Entry 6MMG (electron microscopy, 6.23 A resolution (low resolution: residue-level contacts below are approximate; hydrogen-bond / salt-bridge calls are withheld)); this record covers chains B and C of the 4 polymer chains in the assembly.

Chain B:
Name: Glutamate receptor ionotropic, NMDA 2A
Organism: Rattus norvegicus
UniProt: Q00959 (NMDE1_RAT); numbering as in UniProt (aligned over 1-837)
Amino-acid sequence (837 residues; row label = number of the first residue in the row):
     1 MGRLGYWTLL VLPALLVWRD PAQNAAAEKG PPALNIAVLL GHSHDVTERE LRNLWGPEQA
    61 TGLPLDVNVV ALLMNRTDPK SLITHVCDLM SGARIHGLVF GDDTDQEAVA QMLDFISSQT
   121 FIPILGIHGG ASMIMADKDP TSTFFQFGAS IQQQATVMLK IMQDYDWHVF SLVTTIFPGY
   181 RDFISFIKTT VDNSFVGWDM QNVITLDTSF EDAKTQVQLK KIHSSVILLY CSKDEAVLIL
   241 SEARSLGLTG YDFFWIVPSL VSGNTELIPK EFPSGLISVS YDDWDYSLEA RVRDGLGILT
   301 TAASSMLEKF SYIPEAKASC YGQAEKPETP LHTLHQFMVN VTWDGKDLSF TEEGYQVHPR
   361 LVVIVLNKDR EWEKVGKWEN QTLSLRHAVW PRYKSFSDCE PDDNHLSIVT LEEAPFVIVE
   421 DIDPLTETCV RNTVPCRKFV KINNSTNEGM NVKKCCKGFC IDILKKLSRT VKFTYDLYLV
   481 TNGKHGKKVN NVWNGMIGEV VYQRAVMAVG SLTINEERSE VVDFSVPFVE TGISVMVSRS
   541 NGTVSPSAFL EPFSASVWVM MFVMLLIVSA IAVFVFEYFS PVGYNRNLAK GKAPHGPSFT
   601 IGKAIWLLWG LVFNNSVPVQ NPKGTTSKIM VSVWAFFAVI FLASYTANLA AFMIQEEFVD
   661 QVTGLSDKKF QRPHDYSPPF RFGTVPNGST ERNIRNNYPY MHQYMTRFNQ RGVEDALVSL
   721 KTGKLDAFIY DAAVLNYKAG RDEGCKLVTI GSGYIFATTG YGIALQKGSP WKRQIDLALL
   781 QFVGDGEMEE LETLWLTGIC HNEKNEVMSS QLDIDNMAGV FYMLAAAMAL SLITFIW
Disordered / not traced: 1-33, 539-554, 580-597, 619-620, 801-808
Differences from the reference sequence: conflict Thr758 (Ser in Q00959)
Disulfides: Cys87-Cys320, Cys429-Cys455, Cys745-Cys800
Covalently attached groups: N-acetylglucosamine (NAG) linked to Asn75, Asn340, Asn380, Asn443, Asn444, Asn687
From the paper describing this entry:
  - post-translational modification sites: Asn687

Chain C:
Name: Glutamate receptor ionotropic, NMDA 1
Organism: Rattus norvegicus
UniProt: P35439 (NMDZ1_RAT), isoform P35439-5; residues 1-838 here = UniProt positions 1-838
Amino-acid sequence (838 residues; numbered 1 to 838; the number before each row is that of its first residue):
     1 MSTMHLLTFA LLFSCSFARA ACDPKIVNIG AVLSTRKHEQ MFREAVNQAN KRHGSWKIQL
    61 NATSVTHKPN AIQMALSVCE DLISSQVYAI LVSHPPTPND HFTPTPVSYT AGFYRIPVLG
   121 LTTRMSIYSD KSIHLSFLRT VPPYSHQSSV WFEMMRVYNW NHIILLVSDD HEGRAAQKRL
   181 ETLLEERESK AEKVLQFDPG TKNVTALLME ARELEARVII LSASEDDAAT VYRAAAMLNM
   241 TGSGYVWLVG EREISGNALR YAPDGIIGLQ LINGKNESAH ISDAVGVVAQ AVHELLEKEN
   301 ITDPPRGCVG NTNIWKTGPL FKRVLMSSKY ADGVTGRVEF NEDGDRKFAN YSIMNLQNRK
   361 LVQVGIYNGT HVIPNDRKII WPGGETEKPR GYQMSTRLKI VTIHQEPFVY VKPTMSDGTC
   421 KEEFTVNGDP VKKVICTGPN DTSPGSPRHT VPQCCYGFCI DLLIKLARTM NFTYEVHLVA
   481 DGKFGTQERV NNSNKKEWNG MMGELLSGQA DMIVAPLTIN NERAQYIEFS KPFKYQGLTI
   541 LVKKEIPRST LDSFMQPFQS TLWLLVGLSV HVVAVMLYLL DRFSPFGRFK VNSEEEEEDA
   601 LTLSSAMWFS WGVLLNSGIG EGAPRSFSAR ILGMVWAGFA MIIVASYTAN LAAFLVLDRP
   661 EERITGINDP RLRNPSDKFI YATVKQSSVD IYFRRQVELS TMYRHMEKHN YESAAEAIQA
   721 VRDNKLHAFI WDSAVLEFEA SQKCDLVTTG ELFFRSGFGI GMRKDSPWKQ NVSLSILKSH
   781 ENGFMEDLDK TWVRYQECDS RSNAPATLTF ENMAGVFMLV AGGIVAGIFL IFIEIAYK
Disordered / not traced: 1-24, 545-559, 586-600, 617-626, 798-806
Disulfides: Cys420-Cys454, Cys436-Cys455
Covalently attached groups: N-acetylglucosamine (NAG) linked to Asn61, Asn203, Asn239, Asn276, Asn300, Asn350, Asn368, Asn440, Asn471, Asn491, Asn771
Curated features (UniProtKB/Swiss-Prot):
  - region: Leu603 to Pro624 (Pore-forming)
  - binding site (glycine): Pro516, Thr518, Arg523, Ser688, Asp732
  - glycosylation (N-linked (GlcNAc...) asparagine): Asn61, Asn203, Asn239, Asn276, Asn300, Asn350, Asn368, Asn440, Asn471, Asn491, Asn674, Asn771

How chain B and chain C interact:
Contacting residue pairs (62):
  Asn515(B) with Leu777(C)
  Glu516(B) with Leu777(C); Lys778(C)
  Ser519(B) with Leu774(C); Leu777(C)
  Pro527(B) with Pro532(C); Tyr535(C)
  Glu530(B) with Tyr535(C); Gln536(C); Arg755(C)
  Val557(B) with Leu808(C); Thr809(C)
  Met564(B) with Phe817(C); Val820(C)
  Val575(B) with Ile831(C)
  Tyr578(B) with Glu834(C); Ile835(C); Lys838(C)
  Asn614(B) with Asn616(C)
  Thr625(B) with Trp608(C); Glu834(C)
  Thr626(B) with Gly827(C); Ile831(C); Glu834(C)
  Lys628(B) with Trp608(C)
  Ser632(B) with Leu615(C)
  Val633(B) with Val820(C)
  Ala635(B) with Leu615(C)
  Phe636(B) with Leu615(C)
  Phe637(B) with Val816(C)
  Ile640(B) with Tyr647(C); Val816(C)
  Ala643(B) with Leu651(C)
  Thr646(B) with Thr648(C)
  Ala647(B) with Leu651(C); Leu655(C); Val656(C)
  Asn648(B) with Thr807(C)
  Ala650(B) with Val656(C)
  Ala651(B) with Val656(C)
  Ile654(B) with Val656(C)
  Asn697(B) with Glu781(C)
  Tyr754(B) with Glu786(C)
  Ile755(B) with Glu786(C); Arg794(C)
  Phe756(B) with Glu786(C)
  Arg773(B) with Ala524(C); Gln525(C); Tyr526(C); Glu528(C); Lys764(C)
  Leu777(B) with Asn521(C); Ala524(C); Gln525(C)
  Leu780(B) with Asn520(C); Asn521(C); Ala524(C); Arg695(C)
  Gln781(B) with Asn521(C)
  Val783(B) with Phe754(C)
  Gly784(B) with Tyr692(C); Arg695(C)
Also at the interface, not in a pair above, chain B (49 interface residues in all): Ile514, Glu520, Phe524, Met560, Met561, Ile567, Ile571, Ser644, Asn693, Asn696, Ala757, Thr758, Gly760
Also at the interface, not in a pair above, chain C (50 interface residues in all): Ile519, Lys531, Leu657, Ser756, His780, Asn782, Phe810, Met813, Ile824, Leu830, Tyr837

Overview:
49 residues of chain B and 50 residues of chain C are in contact. N-acetylglucosamine is covalently linked to
Asn75(B), Asn340(B), Asn380(B), Asn443(B), Asn444(B) and Asn687(B). N-acetylglucosamine is covalently linked
to Asn61(C), Asn203(C), Asn239(C), Asn276(C), Asn300(C) and Asn350(C) and 5 more. From UniProt: 5
glycine-binding residues on chain C. From the paper: a modification site at Asn687(B).
Here chain B is Glutamate receptor ionotropic, NMDA 2A and chain C is Glutamate receptor ionotropic, NMDA 1,
both from Rattus norvegicus. Entry 6MMG (Diheteromeric NMDA receptor GluN1/GluN2A in the '2-Knuckle-Symmetric'
conformation, in complex with glycine and glutamate, in the ...) was determined by electron microscopy,
deposited together with 6MM9, 6MMA, 6MMB, 6MMH, 6MMI, 6MMJ and 12 further entries.
